2F3T - chains A and B of the 6 polymer chains in the assembly; structure by X-ray diffraction, 3.16 A resolution.

# Chain A (and B)
Name: Guanylate kinase
Source organism: Escherichia coli
Notes: EC 2.7.4.8; chain B of this document is another copy of the same molecule, construct and numbering; everything in this record applies to it too
Reference sequence: P60546 (KGUA_ECOLI); numbering as in UniProt (aligned over 1-207)
Sequence (207 residues; row label = number of the first residue in the row):
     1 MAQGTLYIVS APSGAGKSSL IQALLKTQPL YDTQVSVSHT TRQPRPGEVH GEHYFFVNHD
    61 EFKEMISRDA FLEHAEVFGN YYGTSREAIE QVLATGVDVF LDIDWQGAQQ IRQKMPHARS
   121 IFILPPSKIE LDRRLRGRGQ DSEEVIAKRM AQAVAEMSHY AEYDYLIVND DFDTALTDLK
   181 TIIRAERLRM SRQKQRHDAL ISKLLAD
Unresolved in the structure: 1, 207 (chain B: 1, 139-141)
UniProt features mapped onto this chain:
  - binding site (ATP): Ala11 to Ser18
Residues lining bound ligands: LGP (N9-1-hydroxy-prop-2-oxymethyl-guanine-3'-monophosphate): Ser38, Arg42, Arg45, Tyr54, Glu73, Ala75, Val77, Tyr82, Gly83, Thr84, Asp104

# Interface between chain A and chain B
Pairs across the interface (69; chain A residue first):
  Pro125(A) with Leu200(B); Leu204(B)
  Pro126(A) with Leu200(B)
  Ser127(A) with Leu200(B); Leu204(B)
  Lys128(A) with Lys203(B); Leu204(B); Ala206(B), hydrogen bond (side chain-backbone); Asp207(B)
  Val154(A) with Leu204(B); Leu205(B)
  Met157(A) with Leu204(B), hydrophobic; Leu205(B)
  Ser158(A) with Leu205(B)
  Tyr160(A) with Met190(B); Lys194(B); Ile201(B), hydrophobic
  Tyr163(A) with Met190(B)
  Asp164(A) with Arg189(B); Met190(B), hydrogen bond (backbone-backbone)
  Tyr165(A) with Ala185(B); Leu188(B); Arg189(B)
  Leu166(A) with Leu188(B), hydrogen bond (backbone-backbone); Met190(B), hydrophobic; Gln193(B), hydrogen bond (backbone-side chain)
  Val168(A) with His197(B); Leu200(B), hydrophobic
  Thr174(A) with Arg184(B)
  Thr177(A) with Arg184(B)
  Asp178(A) with Arg184(B), salt bridge; Leu188(B)
  Thr181(A) with Thr181(B); Arg184(B); Ala185(B)
  Ile182(A) with Leu188(B), hydrophobic
  Arg184(A) with Thr174(B); Thr177(B); Asp178(B), salt bridge; Thr181(B)
  Ala185(A) with Tyr165(B); Thr181(B); Ala185(B), hydrophobic
  Leu188(A) with Tyr165(B); Leu166(B), hydrogen bond (backbone-backbone); Asp178(B); Ile182(B), hydrophobic
  Arg189(A) with Asp164(B); Arg189(B)
  Met190(A) with Tyr160(B); Tyr163(B); Asp164(B), hydrogen bond (backbone-backbone); Leu166(B), hydrophobic
  Gln193(A) with Leu166(B), hydrogen bond (side chain-backbone)
  Lys194(A) with Tyr160(B)
  His197(A) with Val168(B)
  Leu200(A) with Pro126(B)
  Ile201(A) with Tyr160(B), hydrophobic
  Lys203(A) with Lys128(B)
  Leu204(A) with Pro125(B); Ser127(B); Lys128(B); Val154(B); Met157(B), hydrophobic
  Leu205(A) with Val154(B); Met157(B); Ser158(B); Tyr160(B), hydrophobic
  Ala206(A) with Lys128(B)
Also at the interface, not in a pair above, chain A (34 interface residues in all): Leu124, Ala161
Also at the interface, not in a pair above, chain B (35 interface residues in all): Leu124, Ala161

# Summary
34 residues of chain A face 35 of chain B across their interface, with 7 hydrogen bonds and 2 salt bridges.
Among the polar pairs are Asp178(A)-Arg184(B), Lys128(A)-Ala206(B) and Leu166(A)-Gln193(B). Ligands of chain
A: compound LGP. UniProt lists 8 ATP-binding residues on chain A.
Chain A and chain B are both Guanylate kinase (Escherichia coli); the structure, Crystal Structure Of E.coli
Guanylate Kinase In Complex With Ganciclovir monophosphate, was determined by X-ray diffraction, deposited
together with 2F3R.
